Entry 1MFE (X-ray diffraction, 2.00 A resolution); this record covers chains L and H.

# Chain L
Protein: IGG1-lambda SE155-4 fab (light chain)
From: Mus musculus
Notes: antibody fragment or engineered binder
Chain sequence (215 residues; each row starts with the number of its first residue):
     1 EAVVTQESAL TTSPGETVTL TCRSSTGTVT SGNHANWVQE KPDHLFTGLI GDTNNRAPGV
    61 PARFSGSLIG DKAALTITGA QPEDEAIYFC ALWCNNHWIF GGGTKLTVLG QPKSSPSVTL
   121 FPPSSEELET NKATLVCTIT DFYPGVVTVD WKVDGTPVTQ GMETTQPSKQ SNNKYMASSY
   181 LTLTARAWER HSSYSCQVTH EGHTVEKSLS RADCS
Not modelled in the structure: 212-215
Construct notes: conflict Thr28 (Ala47 in 387376), Ser31 (Thr50 in 387376), Gly32 (Ser51 in 387376), His34 (Tyr53 in 387376), Asp52 (Gly71 in 387376), Pro82 (Thr101 in 387376), Cys94 (Tyr113 in 387376), Asn95 (Ser114 in 387376), Ile99 (Val118 in 387376)
Modified positions: Glu1 (pyroglutamic acid; PCA)
Cystine bridges: Cys22-Cys90, Cys137-Cys196

# Chain H
Protein: IGG1-lambda SE155-4 fab (heavy chain)
From: Mus musculus
Notes: antibody fragment or engineered binder
Chain sequence (219 residues; each row starts with the number of its first residue):
   251 EVQVQQSGTV LARPGASVKM SCKASGYTFT NYWMHWIKQR PGQGLEWIGA IYPGNSATFY
   311 NHKFRAKTKL TAVTSTITAY MELSSLTNED SAVYYCTRGG HGYYGDYWGQ GASLTVSSAK
   371 TTPPSVYPLA PGSAAQTDSM VTLGCLVKGY FPEPVTVTWN SGSLSSGVHT FPAVLQSDLY
   431 TLSSSVTVPS STWPSETVTC NVAHPASSTK VDKKIVPRC
Not modelled in the structure: 293, 384-388, 469
Construct notes: conflict Arg468 (Asp240 in 208365)
Cystine bridges: Cys272-Cys346, Cys395-Cys450

# Chain L / chain H interface
Pairs across the interface - 71 pairs, chain L then chain H:
  His34(L) - Gly352(H)
  Asn36(L) - Gly352(H)  hydrogen bond (side chain-backbone)
  Asn36(L) - Tyr353(H)
  Asn36(L) - Tyr354(H)  hydrogen bond (side chain-backbone)
  Val38(L) - Tyr354(H)
  Val38(L) - Trp358(H)  hydrophobic
  Glu40(L) - Gln289(H)
  His44(L) - Gln289(H)
  His44(L) - Val343(H)
  His44(L) - Tyr345(H)
  Phe46(L) - Gln289(H)
  Phe46(L) - Leu295(H)  hydrophobic
  Phe46(L) - Tyr345(H)
  Phe46(L) - Trp358(H)  hydrophobic
  Gly48(L) - Gly355(H)
  Gly48(L) - Asp356(H)  hydrogen bond (backbone-backbone)
  Gly51(L) - Tyr353(H)
  Asp52(L) - Gly352(H)  hydrogen bond (backbone-backbone)
  Pro58(L) - Tyr357(H)
  Phe89(L) - Leu295(H)  hydrophobic
  Trp93(L) - Phe309(H)  hydrophobic
  Asn96(L) - Trp297(H)
  Asn96(L) - Phe309(H)
  His97(L) - Trp297(H)
  His97(L) - Tyr310(H)
  His97(L) - Asn311(H)
  His97(L) - His312(H)  hydrogen bond (side chain-backbone)
  Trp98(L) - His285(H)
  Trp98(L) - Trp297(H)
  Trp98(L) - Gly352(H)
  Trp98(L) - Tyr353(H)
  Trp98(L) - Tyr354(H)
  Phe100(L) - Leu295(H)  hydrophobic
  Phe100(L) - Tyr354(H)
  Phe121(L) - Leu379(H)
  Phe121(L) - Thr392(H)
  Phe121(L) - Leu393(H)
  Phe121(L) - Gly394(H)
  Pro122(L) - Arg468(H)
  Pro123(L) - Arg468(H)  hydrogen bond (backbone-side chain)
  Ser124(L) - Tyr377(H)
  Ser124(L) - Pro378(H)
  Ser124(L) - Arg468(H)
  Ser125(L) - Arg468(H)
  Glu126(L) - Tyr377(H)
  Glu126(L) - Pro378(H)
  Glu127(L) - Tyr377(H)
  Glu127(L) - Lys398(H)  salt bridge
  Thr130(L) - Tyr377(H)
  Lys132(L) - Lys398(H)
  Val136(L) - Leu379(H)  hydrophobic
  Thr138(L) - Phe421(H)
  Thr140(L) - His419(H)
  Thr140(L) - Phe421(H)
  Glu163(L) - Val424(H)
  Glu163(L) - Leu425(H)
  Glu163(L) - Gln426(H)
  Thr165(L) - Pro422(H)
  Thr165(L) - Val424(H)
  Gln170(L) - His419(H)
  Met176(L) - His419(H)  hydrogen bond
  Met176(L) - Thr420(H)
  Met176(L) - Phe421(H)  hydrophobic
  Ala177(L) - Phe421(H)
  Ser178(L) - Phe421(H)
  Tyr180(L) - Val424(H)  hydrophobic
  Tyr180(L) - Gln426(H)
  Tyr180(L) - Thr431(H)
  Tyr180(L) - Leu432(H)
  Tyr180(L) - Ser433(H)  hydrogen bond
  Thr182(L) - Gln426(H)  hydrogen bond
Other interface residues (no listed pair), chain L (46 interface residues in all): Thr47, Ala57, Ala91, Asn95, Thr119, Thr134, Ile139, Asp141, Gln166, Ser168
Other interface residues (no listed pair), chain H (43 interface residues in all): Ile287, Glu296, His351, Gln360, Ala380, Pro381, Leu396, Lys463

# Overview
46 residues of chain L and 43 residues of chain H are in contact; the contacts include 9 hydrogen bonds and 1
salt bridge. Polar pairs include Glu127(L)-Lys398(H), Asn36(L)-Gly352(H) and Asn36(L)-Tyr354(H).
Here chain L is IGG1-lambda SE155-4 fab (light chain) and chain H is IGG1-lambda SE155-4 fab (heavy chain),
both from Mus musculus. Entry 1MFE (Recognition of a cell-surface oligo-saccharide of pathogenic salmonella by
an antibody fab fragment) was determined by X-ray diffraction.
